6BX1 - chains F and Q of the 60 polymer chains in the assembly; structure by electron microscopy, 3.25 A resolution.

[Chain F (and Q)]
Protein: VP2
Notes: chain Q of this document is another copy of the same molecule, construct and numbering; everything in this record applies to it too
UniProt: A0A060NBN8 (A0A060NBN8_9VIRU); residue numbers follow UniProt; this construct covers 33-572
Amino-acid sequence (540 residues; row label = number of the first residue in the row):
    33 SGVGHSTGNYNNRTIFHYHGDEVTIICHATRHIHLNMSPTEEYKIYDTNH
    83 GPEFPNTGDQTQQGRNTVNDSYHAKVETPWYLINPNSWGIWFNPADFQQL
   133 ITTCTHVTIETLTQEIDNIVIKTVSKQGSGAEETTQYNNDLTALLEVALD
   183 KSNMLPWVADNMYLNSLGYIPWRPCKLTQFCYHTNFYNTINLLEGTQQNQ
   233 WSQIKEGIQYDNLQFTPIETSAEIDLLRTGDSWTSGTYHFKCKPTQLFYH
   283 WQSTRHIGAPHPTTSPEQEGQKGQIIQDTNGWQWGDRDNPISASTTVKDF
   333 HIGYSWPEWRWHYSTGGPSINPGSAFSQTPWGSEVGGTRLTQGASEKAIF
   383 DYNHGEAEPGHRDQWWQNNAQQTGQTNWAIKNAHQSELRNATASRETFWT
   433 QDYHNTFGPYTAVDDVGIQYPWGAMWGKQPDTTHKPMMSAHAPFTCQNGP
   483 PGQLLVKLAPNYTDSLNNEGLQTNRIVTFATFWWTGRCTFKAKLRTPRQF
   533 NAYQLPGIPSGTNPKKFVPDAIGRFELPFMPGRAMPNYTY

[Interface between chain F and chain Q]
Contacting residue pairs (241):
  Lys-76(F) / Ser-297(Q)  hydrogen bond
  Lys-76(F) / Pro-298(Q)
  Tyr-78(F) / Thr-295(Q)
  Tyr-78(F) / Ser-297(Q)
  Tyr-78(F) / Pro-298(Q)
  Tyr-78(F) / Gly-305(Q)
  Asp-79(F) / Lys-304(Q)
  Asp-79(F) / Gly-305(Q)  hydrogen bond (backbone-backbone)
  Thr-80(F) / Lys-304(Q)
  Thr-80(F) / Gly-305(Q)
  Asn-81(F) / Gly-305(Q)  hydrogen bond (backbone-backbone)
  Asn-81(F) / Gln-306(Q)  hydrogen bond
  Asn-81(F) / Ile-307(Q)
  Pro-84(F) / Gln-309(Q)
  Glu-85(F) / Pro-322(Q)
  Gln-94(F) / Thr-424(Q)  hydrogen bond
  Arg-97(F) / Ala-425(Q)  hydrogen bond (side chain-backbone)
  Arg-97(F) / Ser-426(Q)
  Arg-97(F) / Arg-427(Q)
  Arg-97(F) / Phe-430(Q)
  Asn-98(F) / Thr-424(Q)
  Val-100(F) / Ser-326(Q)  hydrogen bond (backbone-side chain)
  Asn-101(F) / Arg-319(Q)
  Asn-101(F) / Ser-324(Q)  hydrogen bond (backbone-side chain)
  Asn-101(F) / Ser-326(Q)
  Asp-102(F) / Arg-287(Q)  hydrogen bond (backbone-side chain)
  Asp-102(F) / Ser-326(Q)
  Ser-103(F) / Arg-287(Q)
  Ser-103(F) / His-293(Q)  hydrogen bond
  Ser-103(F) / Ile-307(Q)
  Ser-103(F) / Ala-325(Q)
  Ser-103(F) / Ser-326(Q)
  Tyr-104(F) / Arg-287(Q)  hydrogen bond (backbone-side chain)
  His-105(F) / Pro-292(Q)
  His-105(F) / His-293(Q)  hydrogen bond (side chain-backbone)
  Lys-107(F) / Pro-292(Q)
  Lys-107(F) / His-293(Q)
  Lys-107(F) / Thr-295(Q)
  Glu-109(F) / Ser-297(Q)
  Asn-185(F) / Arg-530(Q)
  Met-186(F) / Arg-530(Q)  hydrogen bond (backbone-side chain)
  Pro-188(F) / Tyr-570(Q)  hydrophobic
  Pro-188(F) / Tyr-572(Q)
  Trp-189(F) / Tyr-572(Q)
  Val-190(F) / Gly-290(Q)
  Val-190(F) / Ala-291(Q)  hydrophobic
  Val-190(F) / Pro-292(Q)
  Asp-192(F) / Gly-290(Q)
  Asp-192(F) / Ala-291(Q)
  Met-194(F) / Val-329(Q)
  Met-194(F) / Lys-330(Q)
  Tyr-195(F) / Ala-291(Q)
  Tyr-195(F) / His-293(Q)
  Tyr-195(F) / Asn-312(Q)
  Tyr-195(F) / Gly-313(Q)
  Tyr-195(F) / Ser-324(Q)
  Tyr-195(F) / Ala-325(Q)
  Tyr-195(F) / Thr-328(Q)
  Leu-196(F) / Asn-312(Q)  hydrogen bond (backbone-backbone)
  Leu-196(F) / Gly-313(Q)
  Cys-213(F) / Pro-292(Q)
  Tyr-214(F) / Tyr-570(Q)
  His-215(F) / Trp-283(Q)
  His-215(F) / Arg-287(Q)
  His-215(F) / His-288(Q)
  His-215(F) / Gly-290(Q)
  His-215(F) / Ala-291(Q)
  His-215(F) / Pro-292(Q)
  Thr-216(F) / Trp-283(Q)
  Asn-217(F) / Trp-283(Q)
  Asn-217(F) / His-288(Q)
  Phe-218(F) / Arg-287(Q)
  Phe-218(F) / His-288(Q)  hydrogen bond (backbone-side chain)
  Asn-220(F) / Arg-287(Q)
  Thr-221(F) / Pro-362(Q)  hydrogen bond (side chain-backbone)
  Ile-222(F) / Trp-363(Q)
  Asn-223(F) / Lys-413(Q)
  Leu-224(F) / Thr-432(Q)
  Leu-225(F) / Ile-412(Q)  hydrophobic
  Leu-225(F) / Lys-413(Q)
  Ile-236(F) / Pro-362(Q)
  Ile-236(F) / Trp-363(Q)  hydrophobic
  Ile-236(F) / Gly-364(Q)
  Lys-237(F) / Thr-361(Q)  hydrogen bond (side chain-backbone)
  Lys-237(F) / Pro-362(Q)
  Lys-237(F) / Trp-363(Q)
  Asp-243(F) / Gln-536(Q)
  Asn-244(F) / Tyr-281(Q)
  Leu-245(F) / Gln-531(Q)
  Leu-245(F) / Asn-533(Q)  hydrogen bond (backbone-side chain)
  Gln-246(F) / Trp-283(Q)  hydrogen bond
  Gln-246(F) / Gln-531(Q)
  Gln-246(F) / Pro-568(Q)  hydrogen bond (side chain-backbone)
  Gln-246(F) / Asn-569(Q)
  Gln-246(F) / Tyr-570(Q)
  Phe-247(F) / Gln-531(Q)
  Phe-247(F) / Phe-532(Q)  hydrogen bond (backbone-backbone)
  Phe-247(F) / Asn-533(Q)
  Thr-248(F) / Arg-530(Q)
  Thr-248(F) / Gln-531(Q)
  Thr-248(F) / Tyr-570(Q)
  Pro-249(F) / Phe-532(Q)
  Tyr-336(F) / Pro-441(Q)
  Trp-338(F) / Thr-438(Q)
  Glu-340(F) / Gln-417(Q)
  Glu-340(F) / Ser-418(Q)
  Trp-341(F) / Trp-316(Q)  hydrophobic
  Trp-341(F) / Gly-317(Q)
  Trp-341(F) / Ala-415(Q)
  Trp-341(F) / His-416(Q)
  Trp-341(F) / Gln-417(Q)  hydrogen bond (backbone-backbone)
  Trp-341(F) / Ser-418(Q)
  Trp-341(F) / Leu-420(Q)
  Arg-342(F) / Ser-337(Q)
  Arg-342(F) / Asn-414(Q)  hydrogen bond
  Arg-342(F) / Ala-415(Q)
  Arg-342(F) / His-416(Q)
  Arg-342(F) / Thr-438(Q)
  Trp-343(F) / Ser-326(Q)
  Trp-343(F) / Thr-327(Q)
  Trp-343(F) / Asn-414(Q)  hydrogen bond (backbone-side chain)
  Trp-343(F) / Ala-415(Q)  hydrogen bond (backbone-backbone)
  Trp-343(F) / Gln-417(Q)
  Trp-343(F) / Leu-420(Q)  hydrophobic
  His-344(F) / His-333(Q)  hydrogen bond
  His-344(F) / Ile-334(Q)
  His-344(F) / Thr-408(Q)  hydrogen bond (side chain-backbone)
  His-344(F) / Asn-409(Q)  hydrogen bond
  His-344(F) / Asn-414(Q)
  Tyr-345(F) / Asn-414(Q)
  Ser-346(F) / Ser-285(Q)
  Ser-346(F) / Thr-408(Q)
  Thr-347(F) / Ser-285(Q)  hydrogen bond (backbone-side chain)
  Thr-347(F) / His-288(Q)  hydrogen bond (backbone-side chain)
  Thr-347(F) / Pro-362(Q)
  Thr-347(F) / Gly-406(Q)  hydrogen bond (side chain-backbone)
  Thr-347(F) / Thr-408(Q)
  Gly-348(F) / Arg-287(Q)  hydrogen bond (backbone-side chain)
  Gly-349(F) / Arg-287(Q)
  Pro-350(F) / Arg-287(Q)  hydrogen bond (backbone-side chain)
  Pro-350(F) / Ser-326(Q)
  Ser-351(F) / Thr-286(Q)  hydrogen bond
  Ser-351(F) / Ser-326(Q)
  Ser-351(F) / His-333(Q)
  Ile-352(F) / Trp-316(Q)
  Ile-352(F) / Ser-326(Q)  hydrogen bond (backbone-backbone)
  Ile-352(F) / Thr-327(Q)
  Ile-352(F) / His-333(Q)
  Ile-352(F) / Leu-420(Q)  hydrophobic
  Asn-353(F) / His-333(Q)
  Asn-353(F) / Thr-438(Q)
  Pro-354(F) / Trp-316(Q)  hydrophobic
  Pro-354(F) / Tyr-442(Q)  hydrophobic
  Gly-355(F) / Tyr-442(Q)
  Thr-370(F) / Arg-421(Q)  hydrogen bond (backbone-side chain)
  Arg-371(F) / Asp-318(Q)
  Arg-371(F) / Arg-421(Q)  hydrogen bond (backbone-side chain)
  Leu-372(F) / Glu-419(Q)
  Thr-373(F) / Asp-318(Q)
  Thr-373(F) / Glu-419(Q)
  Thr-373(F) / Leu-420(Q)  hydrogen bond (side chain-backbone)
  Gln-374(F) / Ser-418(Q)  hydrogen bond (side chain-backbone)
  Gln-374(F) / Glu-419(Q)
  Ala-376(F) / Trp-316(Q)  hydrophobic
  Ser-377(F) / Gln-315(Q)
  Ser-377(F) / Trp-316(Q)
  Ser-377(F) / Gly-317(Q)  hydrogen bond (backbone-backbone)
  Glu-378(F) / Trp-314(Q)
  Glu-378(F) / Gln-315(Q)
  Glu-378(F) / Trp-316(Q)
  Glu-378(F) / Val-329(Q)
  Lys-379(F) / Gly-313(Q)
  Lys-379(F) / Trp-314(Q)
  Lys-379(F) / Gln-315(Q)  hydrogen bond (backbone-backbone)
  Lys-379(F) / Gly-317(Q)
  Lys-379(F) / Asp-318(Q)  salt bridge
  Lys-379(F) / Arg-319(Q)
  Lys-379(F) / Asp-320(Q)
  Ala-380(F) / Trp-314(Q)  hydrophobic
  Ile-381(F) / Thr-311(Q)
  Ile-381(F) / Asn-312(Q)
  Ile-381(F) / Gly-313(Q)  hydrogen bond (backbone-backbone)
  Ile-381(F) / Asp-320(Q)
  Ile-381(F) / Ile-323(Q)  hydrophobic
  Phe-382(F) / Asn-312(Q)
  Asp-383(F) / Asn-312(Q)  hydrogen bond
  His-386(F) / Asn-312(Q)
  Arg-394(F) / Asp-310(Q)  hydrogen bond (side chain-backbone)
  Arg-394(F) / Thr-311(Q)  hydrogen bond (side chain-backbone)
  Arg-394(F) / Asn-312(Q)
  Trp-398(F) / Gly-317(Q)
  Trp-398(F) / Asp-318(Q)
  Asp-434(F) / His-436(Q)  salt bridge
  Tyr-435(F) / Trp-431(Q)
  Tyr-435(F) / His-436(Q)  hydrogen bond (backbone-side chain)
  His-436(F) / His-436(Q)  hydrogen bond
  Asn-437(F) / Asn-437(Q)  hydrogen bond (side chain-backbone)
  Asn-437(F) / Thr-438(Q)
  Asn-437(F) / Phe-439(Q)  hydrogen bond (side chain-backbone)
  Phe-439(F) / Gly-440(Q)
  Phe-439(F) / Pro-441(Q)
  Gln-451(F) / Trp-314(Q)
  Trp-454(F) / Trp-314(Q)  hydrogen bond (backbone-side chain)
  Gly-455(F) / Trp-314(Q)
  Lys-460(F) / Tyr-572(Q)
  Pro-462(F) / Phe-332(Q)  hydrophobic
  Pro-462(F) / Thr-571(Q)
  Asp-463(F) / Gln-278(Q)
  Asp-463(F) / His-282(Q)  hydrogen bond (backbone-side chain)
  Asp-463(F) / Tyr-570(Q)
  Asp-463(F) / Thr-571(Q)  hydrogen bond (backbone-backbone)
  Thr-464(F) / Ala-444(Q)
  Thr-464(F) / Val-445(Q)
  Thr-464(F) / Asp-446(Q)
  Thr-465(F) / Val-445(Q)  hydrogen bond (side chain-backbone)
  Thr-465(F) / Asp-446(Q)
  Thr-465(F) / Asp-447(Q)  hydrogen bond (side chain-backbone)
  Thr-465(F) / Met-470(Q)
  His-466(F) / Phe-439(Q)
  His-466(F) / Thr-443(Q)
  His-466(F) / Ala-444(Q)
  His-466(F) / Val-445(Q)  hydrogen bond (backbone-backbone)
  His-466(F) / Met-469(Q)
  Pro-468(F) / Phe-332(Q)  hydrophobic
  Pro-468(F) / Pro-441(Q)
  Pro-468(F) / Tyr-442(Q)
  Pro-468(F) / Thr-443(Q)
  Pro-468(F) / Ala-444(Q)
  Met-469(F) / Pro-441(Q)  hydrogen bond (backbone-backbone)
  Met-469(F) / Met-469(Q)  hydrophobic
  Met-470(F) / Pro-441(Q)  hydrogen bond (backbone-backbone)
  Met-470(F) / Tyr-442(Q)
  Ser-471(F) / Asp-331(Q)
  Ser-471(F) / Tyr-442(Q)
  Ala-472(F) / Lys-330(Q)
  Ala-472(F) / Asp-331(Q)  hydrogen bond (backbone-backbone)
  Ala-472(F) / Tyr-442(Q)
  His-473(F) / Trp-314(Q)
  His-473(F) / Val-329(Q)
  His-473(F) / Asp-331(Q)
  Ala-474(F) / Asp-331(Q)
Also at the interface, not in a pair above, chain F (111 interface residues in all): His-82, Gly-83, Gly-96, Asn-197, Tyr-219, Glu-238, Gly-459, Lys-467
Also at the interface, not in a pair above, chain Q (104 interface residues in all): Phe-280, Ile-289, Pro-294, Gln-303, Thr-405, Gln-433, Asp-434, Tyr-435, Pro-529, Tyr-535, Arg-565

[Overview]
111 residues of chain F and 104 residues of chain Q are in contact, with 58 hydrogen bonds and 2 salt bridges.
Among the polar pairs are Lys-379(F)/Asp-318(Q), Asp-434(F)/His-436(Q) and Lys-76(F)/Ser-297(Q).
Chain F and chain Q are both VP2; the structure, Atomic resolution structure of human bufavirus 3, was
determined by electron microscopy, deposited together with 6BWX and 6BX0.
